6MIV - chains D and A of the 4 polymer chains in the assembly; structure by X-ray diffraction, 2.05 A resolution.

[Chain D]
Name: Beta-chain, Tcell receptor chain, T cell receptor beta constant 2
Source organism: Mus musculus
Reference sequence: chimeric construct of A2NTY6, A0N8J3, A0A5B9: residues 0-94 from A2NTY6 (A2NTY6_MOUSE) positions 29-123 (UniProt number = residue number + 29); residues 99-130 from A0N8J3 positions 96-127 (UniProt number = residue number - 3); residues 131-240 from A0A5B9 positions 19-128 (UniProt number = residue number - 112)
Sequence (241 residues; numbered 0 to 240; the number before each row is that of its first residue; numbering starts at 0):
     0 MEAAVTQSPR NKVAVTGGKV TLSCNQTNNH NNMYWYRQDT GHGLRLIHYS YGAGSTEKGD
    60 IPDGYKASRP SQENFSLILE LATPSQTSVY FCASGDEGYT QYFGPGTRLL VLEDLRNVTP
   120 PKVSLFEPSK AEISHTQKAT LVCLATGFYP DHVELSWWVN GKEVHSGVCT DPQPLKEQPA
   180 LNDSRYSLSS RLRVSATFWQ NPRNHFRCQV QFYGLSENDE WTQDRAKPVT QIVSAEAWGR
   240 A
Not modelled in the structure: 0-1
Cystine bridges: C23-C91, C142-C207
Construct notes: linker (95-98, 130); variant C168 (Ser56 in A0A5B9), S186 (Cys74 in A0A5B9)
Ion coordination: Na+ site 1: V12, D218; Na+ site 2: R36, G42

[Chain A]
Name: Antigen-presenting glycoprotein CD1d1
Source organism: Mus musculus
Reference sequence: A0A0R4J090 (A0A0R4J090_MOUSE); residues 1-279 here correspond to UniProt positions 19-297 (UniProt number = residue number + 18)
Sequence (285 residues; numbered 1 to 285; the number before each row is that of its first residue):
     1 SEAQQKNYTF RCLQMSSFAN RSWSRTDSVV WLGDLQTHRW SNDSATISFT KPWSQGKLSN
    61 QQWEKLQHMF QVYRVSFTRD IQELVKMMSP KEDYPIEIQL SAGCEMYPGN ASESFLHVAF
   121 QGKYVVRFWG TSWQTVPGAP SWLDLPIKVL NADQGTSATV QMLLNDTCPL FVRGLLEAGK
   181 SDLEKQEKPV AWLSSVPSSA HGHRQLVCHV SGFYPKPVWV MWMRGDQEQQ GTHRGDFLPN
   241 ADETWYLQAT LDVEAGEEAG LACRVKHSSL GGQDIILYWH HHHHH
Not modelled in the structure: 1-6, 201-202, 280-285
Cystine bridges: C104-C168, C208-C263
Covalent attachments: N-acetylglucosamine (NAG) linked to N20, N42; glycan linked to N165
Construct notes: expression tag (280-285)
Residues lining bound ligands: JU1 (N-[(2S,3S,4R)-1-({4-O-[(4-tert-butylphenyl)methyl]-alpha-D-galactopyranosyl}oxy)-3,4-dihydroxyoctadecan-2-yl]hexacosanamide): F10, C12, Q14, S28, V30, H38, W40, I47, W63, L66, M69, F70, Y73, S76, F77, D80, I81, L84, V85, I98, L100, A102, G103, L116, V118, F120, W133, W142, L143, P146, L150, D153, Q154, G155, T156, A158, T159, V160, L163, L164, T167, C168, F171

[How chain D and chain A interact]
Residue-residue contacts - 10 pairs, chain D then chain A:
  Y48(D) - E83(A)  hydrogen bond
  Y48(D) - K86(A)  hydrogen bond
  Y50(D) - E83(A)  hydrogen bond
  Y50(D) - K86(A)
  Y50(D) - M87(A)  hydrophobic
  E56(D) - R21(A)  salt bridge
  E56(D) - K86(A)
  E96(D) - K148(A)
  E96(D) - V149(A)
  E96(D) - A152(A)
Interface residues without a listed pair, chain D (6 interface residues in all): N30, G97
Interface residues without a listed pair, chain A (8 interface residues in all): L145

[Summary]
The interface between chain D and chain A involves 6 residues on one side and 8 on the other, with 3 hydrogen
bonds and 1 salt bridge. Polar contacts include E56(D)-R21(A), Y48(D)-E83(A) and Y48(D)-K86(A). Bound to chain
A: compound JU1.
Chain D is Beta-chain, Tcell receptor chain, T cell receptor beta constant 2 and chain A is Antigen-presenting
glycoprotein CD1d1, both from Mus musculus; the structure, Crystal structure of the mCD1d/xxq (JJ300)/iNKTCR
ternary complex, was determined by X-ray diffraction together with 6MIY, 6MJ4, 6MJ6, 6MJA, 6MJI, 6MJJ and 6MJQ
from the same study.
